PDB entry 7LJ5 | X-ray diffraction, 2.26 A resolution | chains A and B of the 6 polymer chains in the assembly

Chain A (and B):
Name: Isoform 2 of Potassium channel subfamily K member 4
Source organism: Homo sapiens
Notes: chain B of this document is another copy of the same molecule, construct and numbering; everything in this record applies to it too
UniProt: Q9NYG8-2 (KCNK4-2_HUMAN); numbering as in UniProt (aligned over 1-290)
Sequence (299 residues; each row starts with the number of its first residue):
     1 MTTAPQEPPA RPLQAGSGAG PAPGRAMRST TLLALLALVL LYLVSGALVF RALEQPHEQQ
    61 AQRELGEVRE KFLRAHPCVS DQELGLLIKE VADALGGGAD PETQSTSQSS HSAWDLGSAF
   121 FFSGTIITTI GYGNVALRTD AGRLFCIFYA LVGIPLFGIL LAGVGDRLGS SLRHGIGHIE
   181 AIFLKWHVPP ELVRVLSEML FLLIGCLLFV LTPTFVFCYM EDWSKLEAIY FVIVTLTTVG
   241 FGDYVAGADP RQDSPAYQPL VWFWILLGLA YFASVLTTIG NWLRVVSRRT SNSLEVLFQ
Not modelled in the structure: 1-27, 104-109, 287-299 (chain B: 1-27, 107-111, 288-299)
Construct notes: engineered mutation Gln104 (Asn in Q9NYG8-2), Gln108 (Asn in Q9NYG8-2), Glu198 (Ala in Q9NYG8-2); expression tag (291-299)
Ion coordination: Ca2+ site 1: Gly98 (shared with Glu58(B) of chain B); Ca2+ site 2: Ser112, Asp115, Ser118, Asp249; K+ site 1: Thr129, Thr238 (shared with Thr129(B), Thr238(B) of chain B); K+ site 2: Thr129, Ile130, Thr238, Val239 (shared with Thr129(B), Ile130(B), Thr238(B), Val239(B) of chain B); K+ site 3: Ile130, Gly131, Val239, Gly240 (shared with Ile130(B), Gly131(B), Val239(B), Gly240(B) of chain B); K+ site 4: Gly131, Tyr132, Gly240, Phe241 (shared with Gly131(B), Tyr132(B), Gly240(B), Phe241(B) of chain B)
Reported in the primary citation:
  - conformationally variable residues: Phe201

Interface between chain A and chain B:
Cross-chain cystine bridges: Cys78(A)-Cys78(B)
Contacting residue pairs - 210 pairs, chain A then chain B:
  Arg28(A) with Asp166(B), salt bridge
  Ser29(A) with Arg167(B), hydrogen bond
  Leu32(A) with Gly163(B); Arg167(B)
  Leu35(A) with Leu156(B), hydrophobic; Ile159(B), hydrophobic; Leu160(B), hydrophobic
  Val39(A) with Leu156(B), hydrophobic; Leu160(B), hydrophobic
  Tyr42(A) with Tyr149(B), hydrogen bond (side chain-backbone); Val152(B); Gly153(B)
  Leu43(A) with Phe120(B), hydrophobic; Ser123(B); Gly124(B); Ile127(B), hydrophobic; Tyr149(B); Trp262(B), hydrophobic
  Val44(A) with Phe120(B)
  Gly46(A) with Ser123(B); Tyr149(B)
  Ala47(A) with Leu116(B), hydrophobic; Ala119(B); Phe120(B); Ser123(B), hydrogen bond (backbone-side chain)
  Leu48(A) with Leu116(B), hydrophobic
  Val49(A) with Phe145(B), hydrophobic
  Phe50(A) with Trp114(B), hydrophobic; Phe122(B), hydrophobic; Ser123(B); Ile126(B), hydrophobic; Leu137(B), hydrophobic; Gly142(B); Phe145(B), hydrophobic
  Arg51(A) with Trp114(B)
  Leu53(A) with Thr139(B); Ala141(B); Gly142(B)
  Glu54(A) with Trp114(B); Leu137(B); Arg138(B), hydrogen bond (side chain-backbone); Thr139(B), hydrogen bond; Gly142(B)
  Gln55(A) with Ser112(B), hydrogen bond; Trp114(B), hydrogen bond (side chain-backbone); Asp115(B)
  His57(A) with Arg138(B); Thr139(B)
  Glu58(A) with Ser112(B), hydrogen bond; Ala113(B), hydrogen bond (side chain-backbone); Trp114(B), hydrogen bond (side chain-backbone)
  Gln59(A) with Ser105(B); Thr106(B)
  Gln60(A) with Arg138(B)
  Ala61(A) with Ala94(B); Gly97(B); Ala99(B)
  Gln62(A) with Ala99(B); Asp100(B), hydrogen bond (side chain-backbone); Thr103(B), hydrogen bond; Ser105(B); Thr106(B)
  Arg63(A) with Thr106(B)
  Leu65(A) with Ala94(B), hydrophobic; Asp100(B)
  Val68(A) with Leu87(B), hydrophobic; Glu90(B)
  Arg69(A) with Gln104(B)
  Phe72(A) with Leu87(B), hydrophobic
  His76(A) with Cys78(B), hydrogen bond (side chain-backbone); Val79(B); Glu83(B)
  Cys78(A) with His76(B), hydrogen bond (backbone-side chain); Cys78(B), disulfide
  Val79(A) with Phe72(B), hydrophobic; His76(B)
  Asp81(A) with Gln104(B), hydrogen bond
  Glu83(A) with His76(B)
  Leu84(A) with Leu87(B), hydrophobic
  Leu87(A) with Val68(B), hydrophobic; Phe72(B), hydrophobic; Leu84(B), hydrophobic; Leu87(B), hydrophobic
  Ile88(A) with Val91(B), hydrophobic
  Lys89(A) with Glu102(B)
  Glu90(A) with Val68(B); Lys71(B), salt bridge
  Val91(A) with Leu65(B), hydrophobic; Ile88(B), hydrophobic
  Ala92(A) with Leu95(B), hydrophobic; Pro101(B), hydrophobic
  Ala94(A) with Ala61(B); Leu65(B), hydrophobic
  Leu95(A) with Ala92(B), hydrophobic; Leu95(B), hydrophobic
  Gly97(A) with Glu58(B); Ala61(B)
  Gly98(A) with Glu58(B)
  Ala99(A) with Ala61(B); Gln62(B); Leu65(B), hydrophobic
  Asp100(A) with Gln62(B), hydrogen bond (backbone-side chain); Leu65(B)
  Pro101(A) with Ala92(B), hydrophobic
  Thr103(A) with Gln82(B)
  Ser112(A) with Gln55(B), hydrogen bond; Glu58(B), hydrogen bond
  Ala113(A) with Glu58(B), hydrogen bond (backbone-side chain)
  Trp114(A) with Phe50(B), hydrophobic; Arg51(B); Glu54(B); Gln55(B); Glu58(B)
  Asp115(A) with Gln55(B)
  Leu116(A) with Ala47(B), hydrophobic; Leu48(B), hydrophobic; Arg51(B)
  Ala119(A) with Ala47(B)
  Phe120(A) with Leu43(B), hydrophobic; Ala47(B)
  Phe122(A) with Phe50(B), hydrophobic; Phe241(B), hydrophobic
  Ser123(A) with Leu43(B); Gly46(B); Ala47(B), hydrogen bond (side chain-backbone); Phe50(B)
  Gly124(A) with Leu43(B)
  Ile126(A) with Phe50(B), hydrophobic; Val239(B)
  Ile127(A) with Leu43(B), hydrophobic
  Thr129(A) with Thr237(B); Thr238(B); Val239(B)
  Ile130(A) with Val239(B)
  Gly131(A) with Val239(B); Gly240(B); Phe241(B)
  Tyr132(A) with Phe241(B)
  Gly133(A) with Phe241(B)
  Leu137(A) with Glu54(B); Tyr230(B)
  Arg138(A) with Glu54(B), hydrogen bond (backbone-side chain)
  Thr139(A) with Leu53(B); Glu54(B), hydrogen bond; His57(B)
  Asp140(A) with Leu226(B)
  Ala141(A) with Leu53(B), hydrophobic
  Gly142(A) with Phe50(B); Leu53(B); Glu54(B)
  Arg143(A) with Tyr230(B); Tyr244(B), hydrogen bond
  Phe145(A) with Val49(B), hydrophobic; Phe50(B), hydrophobic
  Cys146(A) with Phe50(B), hydrophobic; Phe241(B), hydrophobic
  Ile147(A) with Ile229(B), hydrophobic; Tyr230(B), hydrophobic; Ile233(B), hydrophobic
  Tyr149(A) with Tyr42(B), hydrogen bond (backbone-side chain); Leu43(B), hydrogen bond (side chain-backbone); Gly46(B)
  Leu151(A) with Phe272(B), hydrophobic; Ile279(B)
  Val152(A) with Tyr42(B)
  Gly153(A) with Tyr42(B), hydrogen bond (backbone-side chain)
  Ile154(A) with Thr237(B)
  Pro155(A) with Leu276(B); Ile279(B), hydrophobic; Gly280(B)
  Leu156(A) with Leu38(B), hydrophobic; Val39(B), hydrophobic; Tyr42(B), hydrophobic
  Ile159(A) with Leu35(B), hydrophobic; Arg284(B)
  Leu160(A) with Leu35(B), hydrophobic; Leu36(B), hydrophobic; Val39(B), hydrophobic
  Gly163(A) with Leu32(B)
  Arg167(A) with Ser29(B), hydrogen bond; Leu32(B)
  Leu226(A) with Asp140(B)
  Ile229(A) with Ile147(B), hydrophobic
  Tyr230(A) with Leu137(B); Arg143(B)
  Ile233(A) with Ile147(B), hydrophobic
  Thr237(A) with Thr129(B); Ile154(B)
  Thr238(A) with Thr129(B)
  Val239(A) with Ile126(B); Thr129(B); Ile130(B); Gly131(B); Ile154(B), hydrophobic
  Gly240(A) with Gly131(B)
  Phe241(A) with Phe122(B), hydrophobic; Ile126(B), hydrophobic; Gly131(B); Tyr132(B); Gly133(B); Cys146(B), hydrophobic
  Tyr244(A) with Arg143(B), hydrogen bond
  Trp262(A) with Leu43(B), hydrophobic
  Phe272(A) with Leu151(B), hydrophobic
  Leu276(A) with Ile154(B), hydrophobic; Pro155(B)
  Ile279(A) with Leu151(B); Pro155(B), hydrophobic
  Gly280(A) with Pro155(B)
  Arg284(A) with Ile159(B)
Also at the interface, not in a pair above, chain A (117 interface residues in all): Leu36, Leu38, Leu40, Glu64, Pro77, Glu102, His111, Thr125, Ala136, Leu144, Phe148, Val164, Asp243, Leu266, Leu283
Also at the interface, not in a pair above, chain B (116 interface residues in all): Leu40, Val44, Pro77, Gly85, Lys89, Gly98, Thr125, Ala136, Phe148, Glu227, Asp243, Phe263, Leu266, Leu283

In short:
117 residues of chain A face 116 of chain B across their interface; the contacts include 1 disulfide bond, 28
hydrogen bonds and 2 salt bridges. Polar pairs include Arg28(A)-Asp166(B), Glu90(A)-Lys71(B) and
Ser29(A)-Arg167(B). The Ca2+ site 2 is built by Ser112(A), Asp115(A), Ser118(A) and Asp249(A). From the paper:
conformational variability at Phe201(A).
Chain A and chain B are both Isoform 2 of Potassium channel subfamily K member 4 (Homo sapiens); the
structure, Human TRAAK K+ channel FHIEG mutant A198E in a K+ bound conductive conformation, was determined by
X-ray diffraction, deposited together with 7LJ4 and 7LJB.
